8R5D - chains A and B; structure by X-ray diffraction, 1.80 A resolution.

Chain A (and B):
Molecule: E3 ubiquitin-protein ligase TRIM7
Organism: Homo sapiens
Notes: chain B of this document is another copy of the same molecule, construct and numbering; everything in this record applies to it too
Reference sequence: Q9C029 (TRIM7_HUMAN); numbering as in UniProt (aligned over 338-511)
Sequence (175 residues; numbered 337 to 511; the number before each row is that of its first residue):
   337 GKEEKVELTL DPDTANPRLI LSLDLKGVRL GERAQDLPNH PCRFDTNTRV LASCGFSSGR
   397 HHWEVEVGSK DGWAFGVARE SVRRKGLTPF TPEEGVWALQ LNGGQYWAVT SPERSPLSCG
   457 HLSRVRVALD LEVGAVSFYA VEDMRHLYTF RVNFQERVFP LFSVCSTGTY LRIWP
Unresolved in the structure: 337-339
Sequence notes: expression tag (337)
Ligand contacts: malonic acid (MLA): T382, N383, T384, R385, F426, S499, C501
UniProt features mapped onto this chain:
  - mutagenesis: N383 (N383A: Complete loss of substrate binding), R385 (R385A: Complete loss of substrate binding), L423 (L423A: Complete loss of interaction with GYG1), F426 (F426A: Complete loss of substrate binding), Q436 (Q436A: Complete loss of substrate binding), S499 (S499A: Complete loss of interaction with GYG1), C501 (C501A: Complete loss of interaction with GYG1)

How chain A and chain B interact:
Contacting residue pairs (20):
  P348(A) - L359(B)  hydrophobic
  I356(A) - S358(B)
  I356(A) - R508(B)
  L357(A) - S358(B)
  L357(A) - L359(B)  hydrogen bond (backbone-backbone)
  S358(A) - I356(B)
  S358(A) - L357(B)
  S358(A) - L359(B)
  L359(A) - P348(B)  hydrophobic
  L359(A) - L357(B)  hydrogen bond (backbone-backbone)
  L359(A) - S358(B)
  L359(A) - L359(B)
  D360(A) - Q371(B)
  R365(A) - R365(B)
  R369(A) - W510(B)
  R369(A) - P511(B)
  Q371(A) - D360(B)
  R508(A) - I356(B)
  W510(A) - R369(B)
  P511(A) - R369(B)
Interface residues without a listed pair, chain A (13 interface residues in all): L361
Interface residues without a listed pair, chain B (13 interface residues in all): L361

In short:
Chain A and chain B each contribute 13 residues to their interface, with 2 hydrogen bonds. Its one hydrogen
bond, L357(A)-L359(B), is backbone to backbone. Ligands of chain A: malonic acid. UniProt lists 7 mutagenesis
sites on chain A.
Chain A and chain B are both E3 ubiquitin-protein ligase TRIM7 (Homo sapiens); the structure, Crystal
structure of human TRIM7 PRYSPRY domain, was determined by X-ray diffraction together with 8R5C from the same
study.
